3QR7 - chain A; structure by X-ray diffraction, 0.94 A resolution.

# Chain A
Molecule: Baseplate assembly protein V
From: Enterobacteria phage P2
Notes: fragment: C-terminal domain
UniProtKB: P31340 (VPV_BPP2); residues 97-211 here = UniProt positions 97-211
Amino-acid sequence (115 residues; row label = number of the first residue in the row):
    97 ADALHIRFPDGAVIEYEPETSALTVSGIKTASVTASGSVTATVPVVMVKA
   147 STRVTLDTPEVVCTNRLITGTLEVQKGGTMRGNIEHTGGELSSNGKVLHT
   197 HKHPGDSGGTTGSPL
Metal / ion sites: Na+ near H182 (its only coordinating residue here); Fe ion: H197, H199; Ca2+: D202, S203
UniProt features mapped onto this chain:
  - binding site (Fe cation): H197, H199
  - binding site (Ca(2+)): D202, S203
What the authors report for this chain:
  - Fe ion coordination: H197, H199
  - Ca2+ coordination: D202, S203
  - binding site for chloride ion: D202

# Summary
H197 and H199 coordinate a Fe ion ion. D202 and S203 form the Ca2+ site. Curated annotation (UniProt) lists Fe
cation-binding residues H197 and H199 and Ca2+-binding residues D202 and S203. From the paper: a binding site
for chloride ion at D202; Fe ion coordination by H197 and H199.
Chain A is Baseplate assembly protein V (Enterobacteria phage P2); the structure, Crystal structure of the
C-terminal fragment of the bacteriophage P2 membrane-piercing protein gpV, was determined by X-ray diffraction
together with 3PQH, 3PQI and 3QR8 from the same study.
